8HPT - chains C and H of the 6 polymer chains in the assembly; structure by electron microscopy, 3.39 A resolution.

[Chain C]
Protein: Guanine nucleotide-binding protein G(I)/G(S)/G(T) subunit beta-1
Source organism: Homo sapiens
UniProtKB: P62873 (GBB1_HUMAN); numbering as in UniProt (aligned over 3-340)
Amino-acid sequence (338 residues; numbered 3 to 340; the number before each row is that of its first residue):
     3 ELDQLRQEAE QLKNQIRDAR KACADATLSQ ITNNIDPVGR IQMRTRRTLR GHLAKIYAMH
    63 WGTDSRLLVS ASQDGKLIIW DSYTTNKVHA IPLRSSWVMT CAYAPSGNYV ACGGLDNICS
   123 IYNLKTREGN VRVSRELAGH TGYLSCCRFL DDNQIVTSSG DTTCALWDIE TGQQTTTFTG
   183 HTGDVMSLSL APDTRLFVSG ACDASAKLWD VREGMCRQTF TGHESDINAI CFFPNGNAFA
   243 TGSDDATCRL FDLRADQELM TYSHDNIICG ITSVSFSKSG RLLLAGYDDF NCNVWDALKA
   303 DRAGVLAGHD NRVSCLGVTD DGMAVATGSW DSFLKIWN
Curated features (UniProtKB/Swiss-Prot):
  - modified residue: His266 (Phosphohistidine)
  - natural variant: Leu30 (L30F: In MRD42; uncertain significance), Arg52 (R52G: In MRD42), Gly64 (G64V: In MRD42), Asp76 (D76E: In MRD42; D76G: In MRD42), Gly77 (G77S: In MRD42), Lys78 (K78R: In MRD42), Ile80 (I80N: In MRD42; I80T: In MRD42), His91 (H91R: In MRD42; uncertain significance), Ala92 (A92T: In MRD42), Pro94 (P94S: In MRD42), Leu95 (L95P: In MRD42), Arg96 (R96L: In MRD42), 5 further natural variant entries in UniProt

[Chain H]
Protein: Antibody fragment ScFv16
Source organism: Mus musculus
Notes: antibody fragment or engineered binder
Amino-acid sequence (256 residues; each row starts with the number of its first residue):
     1 DVQLVESGGG LVQPGGSRKL SCSASGFAFS SFGMHWVRQA PEKGLEWVAY ISSGSGTIYY
    61 ADTVKGRFTI SRDDPKNTLF LQMTSLRSED TAMYYCVRSI YYYGSSPFDF WGQGTTLTVS
   121 SGGGGSGGGG SGGGGSDIVM TQATSSVPVT PGESVSISCR SSKSLLHSNG NTYLYWFLQR
   181 PGQSPQLLIY RMSNLASGVP DRFSGSGSGT AFTLTISRLE AEDVGVYYCM QHLEYPLTFG
   241 AGTKLELKGS LEVLFQ
Disordered / not traced: 122-135, 249-256
Cystine bridges: Cys22-Cys96, Cys159-Cys229

[Chain C / chain H interface]
Pairs across the interface (12; chain C residue first):
  Asp66(C) - Tyr103(H)  hydrogen bond
  Arg68(C) - Tyr103(H)
  Leu69(C) - Tyr103(H)  hydrophobic
  Asp83(C) - Tyr103(H)
  Arg129(C) - Val2(H)
  Arg129(C) - Arg98(H)  hydrogen bond (backbone-side chain)
  Arg129(C) - Phe110(H)
  Glu130(C) - Gly26(H)
  Glu130(C) - Phe27(H)
  Glu130(C) - Ala28(H)  hydrogen bond (backbone-backbone)
  Gly131(C) - Phe32(H)
  Asn132(C) - Ala28(H)
Interface residues without a listed pair, chain C (11 interface residues in all): Val90, His91, Leu126
Interface residues without a listed pair, chain H (9 interface residues in all): Tyr102

[Overview]
11 residues of chain C face 9 of chain H across their interface; the contacts include 3 hydrogen bonds. Polar
contacts include Asp66(C)-Tyr103(H), Arg129(C)-Arg98(H) and Glu130(C)-Ala28(H).
Chain C is Guanine nucleotide-binding protein G(I)/G(S)/G(T) subunit beta-1 (Homo sapiens) and chain H is
Antibody fragment ScFv16 (Mus musculus); the structure, Structure of C5a-pep bound mouse C5aR1 in complex with
Go, was determined by electron microscopy, deposited together with 8HQC, 8I95, 8I97, 8I9A, 8I9L, 8I9S and 3
further entries.
